1W8F - chains A and C of the 4 polymer chains in the assembly; structure by X-ray diffraction, 1.05 A resolution.

== Chain A (and C) ==
Molecule: Pseudomonas aeruginosa lectin II
Source organism: Pseudomonas aeruginosa
Notes: chain C of this document is another copy of the same molecule, construct and numbering; everything in this record applies to it too
Reference sequence: Q9HYN5 (Q9HYN5); residues 0-114 here correspond to UniProt positions 1-115 (UniProt number = residue number + 1)
Amino-acid sequence (115 residues; numbered 0 to 114; the number before each row is that of its first residue; numbering starts at 0):
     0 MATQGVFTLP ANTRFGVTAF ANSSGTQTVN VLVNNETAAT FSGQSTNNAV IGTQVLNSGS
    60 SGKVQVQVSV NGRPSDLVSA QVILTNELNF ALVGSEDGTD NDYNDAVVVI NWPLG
Not modelled in the structure: 0
Bound ions: Ca2+ site 1: N21, D101, N103, D104 (together with alpha-L-fucopyranose) (shared with G114(C) of chain C); Ca2+ site 2: E95, D99, D101, D104 (together with alpha-L-fucopyranose); Ca2+ site 3: G114 (together with alpha-L-fucopyranose) (shared with N21(C), D101(C), N103(C), D104(C) of chain C)
Reported in the primary citation:
  - binding site for alpha-L-fucopyranose: N21, S23, T45, D96, D99, D101, D104, G114
  - binding site for beta-D-glucopyranose: D96

== Chain A / chain C interface ==
Residue-residue contacts (52):
  R13(A) with T45(C), hydrogen bond (side chain-backbone); N46(C), hydrogen bond
  G15(A) with N47(C)
  T17(A) with F19(C)
  F19(A) with T17(C)
  N21(A) with L113(C); G114(C), hydrogen bond (side chain-backbone)
  T45(A) with G114(C)
  N46(A) with R13(C), hydrogen bond; V54(C)
  N47(A) with G15(C); N110(C), hydrogen bond; L113(C)
  V49(A) with T52(C)
  V54(A) with N46(C)
  V77(A) with L83(C), hydrophobic; T84(C)
  S78(A) with L83(C)
  A79(A) with L83(C), hydrophobic
  V81(A) with V81(C), hydrophobic; L91(C), hydrophobic
  L83(A) with V77(C), hydrophobic; S78(C); A79(C), hydrophobic
  T84(A) with V77(C); Y102(C)
  E86(A) with N100(C)
  L87(A) with G93(C); Y102(C)
  F89(A) with L91(C), hydrophobic; V106(C), hydrophobic
  L91(A) with V81(C), hydrophobic; F89(C), hydrophobic
  G93(A) with L87(C)
  N100(A) with E86(C)
  D101(A) with G114(C)
  Y102(A) with T84(C); L87(C)
  N103(A) with P112(C), hydrogen bond (side chain-backbone); L113(C); G114(C), hydrogen bond (side chain-backbone)
  V106(A) with F89(C), hydrophobic
  V108(A) with F89(C), hydrophobic
  N110(A) with N47(C), hydrogen bond
  P112(A) with N103(C), hydrogen bond (backbone-side chain)
  L113(A) with N21(C); N47(C); N103(C)
  G114(A) with N21(C), hydrogen bond (backbone-side chain); T45(C); D101(C); N103(C), hydrogen bond (backbone-side chain)
Other interface residues (no listed pair), chain A (34 interface residues in all): S22, T52, V92
Other interface residues (no listed pair), chain C (34 interface residues in all): S22, V49, V92, V108

== Overview ==
The chain A/chain C interface involves 34 residues from each chain, with 11 hydrogen bonds. Among the polar
pairs are R13(A)-T45(C), R13(A)-N46(C) and N21(A)-G114(C). N21(A), D101(A), N103(A) and D104(A) form the Ca2+
site 1. From the paper: a binding site for alpha-L-fucopyranose at N21(A), S23(A) and T45(A) among others; a
binding site for beta-D-glucopyranose at D96(A).
Both chains are Pseudomonas aeruginosa lectin II (Pseudomonas aeruginosa). Entry 1W8F (Pseudomonas aeruginosa
lectin II (pa-iil)complexed with lacto-N-neo- fucopentaose v(lnpfv)) was determined by X-ray diffraction
together with 1W8H from the same study.
